Entry 8RKV (electron microscopy, 3.11 A resolution); this record covers chains 5 and R of the 10 polymer chains in the assembly.

[Chain 5]
Molecule: RE
Sequence (74 nucleotides; numbered 1 to 74; the number before each row is that of its first residue):
     1 AAAAAAAAAA AAAAATGTAC AGTGACTAAT TATATGTCGT TGTGACAAAT TATTGTCATC
    61 AGTAAAATCC TTAT
Unresolved in the structure: 1-14, 41-74

[Chain R]
Protein: TnsB
Organism: Scytonema hofmannii
UniProt: A0A979HMQ2 (A0A979HMQ2_9CYAN); residue numbers follow UniProt; this construct covers 2-584
Chain sequence (584 residues; row label = number of the first residue in the row):
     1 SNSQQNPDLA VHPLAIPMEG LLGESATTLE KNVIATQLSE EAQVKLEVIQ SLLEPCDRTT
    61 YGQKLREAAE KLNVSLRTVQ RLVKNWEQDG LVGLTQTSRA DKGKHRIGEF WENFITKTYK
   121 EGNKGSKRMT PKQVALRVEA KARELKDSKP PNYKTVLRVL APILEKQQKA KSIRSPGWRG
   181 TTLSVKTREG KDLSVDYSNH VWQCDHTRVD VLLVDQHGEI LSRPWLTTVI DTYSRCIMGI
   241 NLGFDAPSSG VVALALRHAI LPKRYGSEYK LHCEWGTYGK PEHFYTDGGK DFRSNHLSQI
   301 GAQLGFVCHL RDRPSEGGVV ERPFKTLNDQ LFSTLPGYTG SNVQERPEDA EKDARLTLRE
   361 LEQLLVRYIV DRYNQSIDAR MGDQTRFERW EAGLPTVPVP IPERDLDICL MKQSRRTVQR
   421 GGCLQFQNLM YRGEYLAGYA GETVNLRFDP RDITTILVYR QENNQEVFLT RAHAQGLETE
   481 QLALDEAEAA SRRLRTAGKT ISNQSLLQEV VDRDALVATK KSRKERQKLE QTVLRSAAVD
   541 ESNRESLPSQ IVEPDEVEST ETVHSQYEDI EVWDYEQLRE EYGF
Unresolved in the structure: 1-30, 516-523, 543-584
Sequence notes: expression tag (1)
Ion coordination: Mg2+: Asp205, Asp287 (shared with 1 residue of chain 2)

[Interface between chain 5 and chain R]
Pairs across the interface - 27 pairs, chain 5 then chain R:
  DT16(5) - Gly177(R)  hydrogen bond to the phosphate
  DT16(5) - Trp178(R)  stacking on the base
  DT16(5) - Arg179(R)  hydrogen bond to the base
  DG17(5) - Ser175(R)  phosphate contact
  DG17(5) - Pro176(R)  phosphate contact
  DG17(5) - Gly177(R)  hydrogen bond to the phosphate
  DG17(5) - Trp178(R)  phosphate contact
  DG17(5) - Ser315(R)  sugar contact
  DG17(5) - Gly318(R)  base contact
  DT18(5) - Ser175(R)  base contact
  DT18(5) - Gly177(R)  phosphate contact
  DT18(5) - Trp178(R)  hydrogen bond to the phosphate
  DT18(5) - Gly318(R)  sugar contact
  DT18(5) - Val319(R)  sugar contact
  DT18(5) - Arg322(R)  hydrogen bond to the base
  DT18(5) - Arg380(R)  salt bridge to the phosphate
  DA19(5) - Arg174(R)  base contact
  DA19(5) - Arg235(R)  salt bridge to the phosphate
  DA19(5) - Arg322(R)  hydrogen bond to the base
  DA19(5) - Ala379(R)  sugar contact
  DA19(5) - Arg380(R)  salt bridge to the phosphate
  DA19(5) - Arg386(R)  salt bridge to the phosphate
  DC20(5) - Arg322(R)  hydrogen bond to the sugar
  DC20(5) - Thr326(R)  sugar contact
  DC20(5) - Gln330(R)  hydrogen bond to the phosphate
  DC20(5) - Arg386(R)  salt bridge to the phosphate
  DA21(5) - Gln330(R)  hydrogen bond to the phosphate
Interface residues without a listed pair, chain R (20 interface residues in all): Thr182, Leu183, Ile377, Asp378

[Summary]
6 residues of chain 5 face 20 of chain R across their interface; the contacts include 9 hydrogen bonds, 5 salt
bridges and 1 aromatic stacking contact. Among the polar pairs are DT16(5)-Arg179(R), DT18(5)-Arg322(R) and
DA19(5)-Arg322(R). Asp205(R) and Asp287(R) coordinate Mg2+.
Here chain 5 is RE and chain R is TnsB (Scytonema hofmannii). Entry 8RKV (Conformational Landscape of the Type
V-K CRISPR-associated TransposonIntegration Assembly CAST V-K TnsB domain local-refinement map) was determined
by electron microscopy together with 8RDU, 8RKT, 8RKU, 8AXA and 8AXB from the same study.
